PDB entry 8PEN | electron microscopy, 3.10 A resolution | chains J and K of the 9 polymer chains in the assembly

# Chain J
Molecule: DNA-directed RNA polymerase subunit beta'
From: Escherichia coli
Notes: EC 2.7.7.6
UniProt: P0A8T7 (RPOC_ECOLI); residues 2-1407 here = UniProt positions 2-1407
Sequence (1416 residues; each row starts with the number of its first residue):
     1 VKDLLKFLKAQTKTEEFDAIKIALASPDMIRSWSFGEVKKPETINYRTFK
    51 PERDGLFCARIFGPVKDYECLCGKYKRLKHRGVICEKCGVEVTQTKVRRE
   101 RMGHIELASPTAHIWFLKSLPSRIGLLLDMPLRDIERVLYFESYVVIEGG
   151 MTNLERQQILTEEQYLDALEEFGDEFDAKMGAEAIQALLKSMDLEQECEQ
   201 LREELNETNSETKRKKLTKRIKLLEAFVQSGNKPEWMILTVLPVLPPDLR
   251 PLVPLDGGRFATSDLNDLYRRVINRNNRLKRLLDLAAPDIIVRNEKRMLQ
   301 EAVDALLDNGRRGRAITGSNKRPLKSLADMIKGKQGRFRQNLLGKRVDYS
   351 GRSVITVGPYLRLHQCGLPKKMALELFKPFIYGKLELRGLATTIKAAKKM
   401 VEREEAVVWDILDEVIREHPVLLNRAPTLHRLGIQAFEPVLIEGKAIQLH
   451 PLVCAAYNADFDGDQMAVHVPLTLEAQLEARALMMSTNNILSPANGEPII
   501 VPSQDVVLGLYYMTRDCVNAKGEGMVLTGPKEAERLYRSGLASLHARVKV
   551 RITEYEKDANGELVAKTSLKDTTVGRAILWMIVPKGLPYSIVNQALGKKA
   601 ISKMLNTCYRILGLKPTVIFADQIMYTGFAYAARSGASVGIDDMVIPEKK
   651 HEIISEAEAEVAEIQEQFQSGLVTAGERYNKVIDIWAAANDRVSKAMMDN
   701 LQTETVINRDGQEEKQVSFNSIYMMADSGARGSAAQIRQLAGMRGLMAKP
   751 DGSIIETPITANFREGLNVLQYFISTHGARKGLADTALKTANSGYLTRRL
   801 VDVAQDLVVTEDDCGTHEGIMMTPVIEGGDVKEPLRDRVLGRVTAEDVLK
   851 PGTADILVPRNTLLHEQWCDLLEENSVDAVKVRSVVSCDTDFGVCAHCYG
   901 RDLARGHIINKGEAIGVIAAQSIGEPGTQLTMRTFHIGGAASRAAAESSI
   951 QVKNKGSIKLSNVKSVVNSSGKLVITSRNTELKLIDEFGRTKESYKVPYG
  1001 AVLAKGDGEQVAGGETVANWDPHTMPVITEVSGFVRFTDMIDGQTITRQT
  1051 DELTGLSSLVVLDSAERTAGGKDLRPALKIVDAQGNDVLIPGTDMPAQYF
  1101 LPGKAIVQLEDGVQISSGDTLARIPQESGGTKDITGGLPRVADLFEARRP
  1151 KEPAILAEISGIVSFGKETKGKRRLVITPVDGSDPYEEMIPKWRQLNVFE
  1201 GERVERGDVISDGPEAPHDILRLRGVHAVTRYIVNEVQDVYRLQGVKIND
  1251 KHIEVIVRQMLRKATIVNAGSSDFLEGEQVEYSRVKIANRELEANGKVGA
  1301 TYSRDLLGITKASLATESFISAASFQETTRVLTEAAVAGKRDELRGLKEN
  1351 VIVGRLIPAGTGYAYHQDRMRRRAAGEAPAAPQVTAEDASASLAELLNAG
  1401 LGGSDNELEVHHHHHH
Disordered / not traced: 1-15, 936-946, 1127-1133, 1376-1416
Differences from the reference sequence: expression tag (1, 1408-1416)
Metal / ion sites: Zn2+ site 1: Cys70, Cys72, Cys85, Cys88; Mg2+: Asp460, Asp462 (shared with 2 residues of chain R); Zn2+ site 2: Cys814, Cys888, Cys895, Cys898
Curated features (UniProtKB/Swiss-Prot):
  - binding site (Zn(2+)): Cys70, Cys72, Cys85, Cys88, Cys814, Cys888, Cys895, Cys898
  - binding site (Mg(2+)): Asp460, Asp462, Asp464
  - modified residue: Lys983 (N6-acetyllysine)
  - mutagenesis: Gln504 (Q504P: Resistant to antibiotics salinamide A and B), Asn690 (N690D: Resistant to antibiotics salinamide A and B), Met697 (M697V: Resistant to antibiotics salinamide A and B), Ala735 (A735T: Resistant to antibiotics salinamide A and B), Arg738 (R738C/H/P/S: Resistant to antibiotics salinamide A and B), Ala748 (A748E: Resistant to antibiotics salinamide A and B), Pro758 (P758S/T: Resistant to antibiotics salinamide A and B), Phe763 (F763C: Resistant to antibiotics salinamide A and B), Ser775 (S775A: Resistant to antibiotics salinamide A and B), Ala779 (A779T/V: Resistant to antibiotics salinamide A and B), Arg780 (R780C: Resistant to antibiotics salinamide A and B), Gly782 (G782A/C: Resistant to antibiotics salinamide A and B), 1 further mutagenesis entry in UniProt

# Chain K
Molecule: DNA-directed RNA polymerase subunit omega
From: Escherichia coli
Notes: EC 2.7.7.6
UniProt: P0A800 (RPOZ_ECOLI); residues 1-91 here = UniProt positions 1-91
Sequence (91 residues; row label = number of the first residue in the row):
     1 MARVTVQDAVEKIGNRFDLVLVAARRARQMQVGGKDPLVPEENDKTTVIA
    51 LREIEEGLINNQILDVRERQEQQEQEAAELQAVTAIAEGRR
Disordered / not traced: 1, 85-91

# Interface between chain J and chain K
Residue-residue contacts (35):
  His364(J) with Val4(K)
  Val415(J) with Lys45(K)
  Arg417(J) with Asn43(K), hydrogen bond (side chain-backbone)
  Glu418(J) with Ala2(K); Asp44(K); Lys45(K), hydrogen bond (side chain-backbone); Val48(K)
  Leu474(J) with Ala27(K); Arg28(K); Gln31(K); Thr47(K)
  Glu475(J) with Ala24(K); Arg28(K), salt bridge
  Leu478(J) with Val20(K), hydrophobic; Ala23(K); Ala24(K); Thr47(K)
  Glu479(J) with Val20(K)
  Arg481(J) with Arg3(K), hydrogen bond (side chain-backbone); Leu51(K)
  Ala482(J) with Val6(K), hydrophobic; Arg16(K), hydrogen bond (backbone-side chain); Val20(K), hydrophobic
  Leu483(J) with Arg16(K)
  Thr487(J) with Val4(K), hydrogen bond (side chain-backbone)
  Leu614(J) with Thr5(K); Gln7(K)
  Lys615(J) with Thr5(K)
  Arg905(J) with Arg16(K)
  Asn910(J) with Asn15(K)
  Lys911(J) with Phe17(K)
  Glu913(J) with Phe17(K)
  Gly1360(J) with Phe17(K)
  Thr1361(J) with Phe17(K); Leu21(K)
Interface residues without a listed pair, chain J (27 interface residues in all): Arg362, Glu414, His419, Thr473, Asn488, Gly912, Ala1364
Interface residues without a listed pair, chain K (24 interface residues in all): Gly14, Thr46

# Summary
Chain J and chain K form an interface of 27 and 24 residues respectively, with 5 hydrogen bonds and 1 salt
bridge. Among the polar pairs are Glu475(J)-Arg28(K), Arg417(J)-Asn43(K) and Glu418(J)-Lys45(K).
Chain J is DNA-directed RNA polymerase subunit beta' and chain K is DNA-directed RNA polymerase subunit omega,
both from Escherichia coli; the structure, fully recruited RfaH bound to E. coli transcription complex paused
at ops site (alternative state of ..., was determined by electron microscopy together with 8PFG, 8PFJ, 8PH9,
8PHK, 8PIB, 8PID, 8PIL and 8PIM from the same study.
